PDB entry 6NAQ | X-ray diffraction, 2.02 A resolution | chains F and N of the 14 polymer chains in the assembly

[Chain F (and N)]
Protein: ATP-dependent Clp protease proteolytic subunit
From: Neisseria meningitidis
Notes: EC 3.4.21.92; chain N of this document is another copy of the same molecule, construct and numbering; everything in this record applies to it too
UniProt: I4E574 (I4E574_NEIME); residues 1-204 here correspond to UniProt positions 6-209 (UniProt number = residue number + 5)
Sequence (218 residues; row label = number of the first residue in the row; numbers below 1 keep their minus sign (His-13 is residue -13)):
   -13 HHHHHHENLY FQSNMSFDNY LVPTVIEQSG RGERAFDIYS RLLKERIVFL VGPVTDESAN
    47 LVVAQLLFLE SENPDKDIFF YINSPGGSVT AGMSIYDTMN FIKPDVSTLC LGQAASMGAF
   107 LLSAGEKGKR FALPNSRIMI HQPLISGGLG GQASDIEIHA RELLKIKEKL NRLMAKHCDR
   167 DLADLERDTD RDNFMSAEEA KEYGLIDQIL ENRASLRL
Not modelled in the structure: -13 to 7, 12-21, 201-204 (chain N: -13 to 7, 12-21, 202-204)
Differences from the reference sequence: expression tag (-13 to 0)
Metal / ion sites: K+: Met85, Ile88, Pro90
What the authors report for this chain:
  - mutagenesis - E31A, E58A: increased catalytic activity on casein
  - mutagenesis - E31A/E58A: increased catalytic activity
  - mutagenesis - Y67A: decreased expression

[How chain F and chain N interact]
Pairs across the interface - 47 pairs, chain F then chain N:
  Gln128(F) - Gln138(N)
  Gln128(F) - Ala139(N)  hydrogen bond (side chain-backbone)
  Gln128(F) - Ser140(N)  hydrogen bond
  Pro129(F) - Gln138(N)
  Pro129(F) - Ala139(N)  hydrogen bond (backbone-backbone)
  Leu130(F) - Gly137(N)
  Ile131(F) - Leu135(N)
  Ile131(F) - Gly136(N)
  Ile131(F) - Gly137(N)  hydrogen bond (backbone-backbone)
  Ile131(F) - Ile142(N)  hydrophobic
  Gly133(F) - Leu135(N)
  Gly133(F) - Gly136(N)
  Gly134(F) - Gly134(N)
  Gly134(F) - Leu135(N)
  Leu135(F) - Ile131(N)
  Leu135(F) - Gly133(N)
  Leu135(F) - Gly134(N)
  Leu135(F) - Leu135(N)  hydrogen bond (backbone-backbone)
  Leu135(F) - Ile142(N)  hydrophobic
  Gly136(F) - Ile131(N)
  Gly136(F) - Gly133(N)
  Gly137(F) - Leu130(N)
  Gly137(F) - Ile131(N)  hydrogen bond (backbone-backbone)
  Gln138(F) - Gln128(N)
  Gln138(F) - Pro129(N)
  Gln138(F) - Leu130(N)
  Gln138(F) - Asp176(N)  hydrogen bond (side chain-backbone)
  Ala139(F) - Gln128(N)  hydrogen bond (backbone-side chain)
  Ala139(F) - Pro129(N)  hydrogen bond (backbone-backbone)
  Ala139(F) - Leu149(N)  hydrophobic
  Ala139(F) - Lys153(N)
  Ser140(F) - Gln128(N)  hydrogen bond (backbone-side chain)
  Ser140(F) - Lys153(N)  hydrogen bond
  Ser140(F) - Asp176(N)
  Ile142(F) - Ile131(N)  hydrophobic
  Ile142(F) - Leu135(N)  hydrophobic
  Ile142(F) - Leu149(N)  hydrophobic
  Glu143(F) - Leu150(N)
  Ala146(F) - Ala146(N)  hydrophobic
  Leu149(F) - Ala139(N)  hydrophobic
  Leu149(F) - Ile142(N)  hydrophobic
  Leu150(F) - Glu143(N)
  Lys153(F) - Ala139(N)
  Lys153(F) - Ser140(N)  hydrogen bond
  Asp176(F) - Gln138(N)  hydrogen bond (backbone-side chain)
  Asp176(F) - Ser140(N)
  Arg177(F) - Gln138(N)
Other interface residues (no listed pair), chain N (20 interface residues in all): Arg177

[In short]
The chain F/chain N interface involves 20 residues from each chain; the contacts include 13 hydrogen bonds.
Polar contacts include Gln128(F)-Ala139(N), Gln128(F)-Ser140(N) and Gln138(F)-Asp176(N). The K+ site is built
by Met85(F), Ile88(F) and Pro90(F). From the paper: E31A and E58A of chain F increase catalytic activity on
casein; E31A/E58A of chain F increase catalytic activity.
Both chains are ATP-dependent Clp protease proteolytic subunit (Neisseria meningitidis). Entry 6NAQ (Crystal
structure of Neisseria meningitidis ClpP protease in Apo form) was determined by X-ray diffraction (same
publication as 6NAH, 6NAW, 6NAY and 6NB1).
